Entry 2VLX (X-ray diffraction, 1.30 A resolution); this record covers chain A.

[Chain A]
Protein: Myoglobin
Organism: Equus caballus
Reference sequence: P68082 (MYG_HORSE); residues 1-153 here correspond to UniProt positions 2-154 (UniProt number = residue number + 1)
Chain sequence (153 residues; each row starts with the number of its first residue):
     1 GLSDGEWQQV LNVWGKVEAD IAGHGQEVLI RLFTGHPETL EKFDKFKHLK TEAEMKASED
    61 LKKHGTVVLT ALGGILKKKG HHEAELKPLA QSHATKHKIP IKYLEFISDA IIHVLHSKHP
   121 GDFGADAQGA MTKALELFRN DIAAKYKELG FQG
UniProt features mapped onto this chain:
  - binding site (nitrite): His-64
  - binding site (O2): His-64
  - binding site (heme b): His-93
  - modified residue: Ser-3 (Phosphoserine)
Bound ions: heme Fe: His-93 (together with peroxide ion)
Residues lining bound ligands:
  - heme / peroxide ion: Leu-32, Thr-39, Lys-42, Phe-43, Lys-45, His-64, Val-67, Val-68, Ala-71, Leu-72, Leu-89, Ser-92, His-93, His-97, Ile-99, Tyr-103, Leu-104, Ile-107, Phe-138
  - hydrogen peroxide (PEO), molecule 1: Gly-1, Leu-2, Trp-7, Lys-79, Leu-137
  - hydrogen peroxide (PEO), molecule 2: Glu-38, Thr-39, Glu-41, Lys-42, Tyr-103
From the paper describing this entry:
  - binding site for peroxide ion: His-64
  - binding site for heme Fe: Leu-89, Leu-104, Phe-138

[Summary]
Ligands of chain A: heme / peroxide ion and hydrogen peroxide. From UniProt: nitrite-binding residue His-64,
O2-binding residue His-64 and heme b-binding residue His-93. The paper reports a binding site for heme Fe at
Leu-89, Leu-104 and Phe-138; a binding site for peroxide ion at His-64.
Chain A is Myoglobin (Equus caballus); the structure, Crystal structure of peroxymyoglobin generated by
cryoradiolytic reduction of myoglobin compound III, was determined by X-ray diffraction, deposited together
with 2VLY, 2VLZ and 2VM0.
